Entry 6FB2 (X-ray diffraction, 2.95 A resolution); this record covers chains A and F of the 6 polymer chains in the assembly.

# Chain A
Name: DNA endonuclease I-CreI
Source organism: Chlamydomonas reinhardtii
Notes: EC 3.1.-.-
Reference sequence: P05725 (DNE1_CHLRE); residues 2-154 here = UniProt positions 2-154
Sequence (153 residues; numbered 2 to 154; the number before each row is that of its first residue):
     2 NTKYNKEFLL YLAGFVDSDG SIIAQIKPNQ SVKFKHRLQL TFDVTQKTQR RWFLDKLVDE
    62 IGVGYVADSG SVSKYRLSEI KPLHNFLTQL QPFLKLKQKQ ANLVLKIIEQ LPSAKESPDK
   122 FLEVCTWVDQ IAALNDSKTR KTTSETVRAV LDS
Construct notes: conflict Ser19 (Gly in P05725), Val33 (Tyr in P05725), Arg38 (Gln in P05725), Gln40 (Ser in P05725), Asp44 (Gln in P05725), Ala68 (Arg in P05725), Ser70 (Arg in P05725), Lys75 (Asp in P05725), Arg77 (Ile in P05725)
Curated features (UniProtKB/Swiss-Prot):
  - region: Ser138 to Thr143 (Interaction with DNA)
  - binding site (Mg(2+)): Asp20
  - mutagenesis: Asp20 (D20A/L/N: Loss of catalytic activity. Reduced affinity for DNA), Gln26 (Q26A/C: Alters the specificity of the endonuclease), Gln47 (Q47A/E/M: Loss of catalytic activity; Q47N: Strongly reduced affinity for DNA. No effect on catalytic activity), Lys98 (K98A: Strongly reduced affinity for DNA. Increased catalytic activity; K98R: Strongly reduced affinity for DNA. No effect on catalytic activity), Ser138 (S138A: Reduced affinity for DNA. No effect on catalytic activity. Reduced cleavage; when associated with M-139), Lys139 (K139M: Reduced affinity for DNA. No effect on catalytic activity. Reduced cleavage; when associated with A-138), Lys142 (K142G: Reduced affinity for DNA. No effect on catalytic activity. Reduced cleavage; when associated with G-143), Thr143 (T143G: Reduced affinity for DNA. No effect on catalytic activity. Reduced cleavage; when associated with G-142)
Ion coordination: Mn2+ site 1: Ser19 (shared with 1 residue of chain B; 1 residue of chain E; DG614(F) of chain F); Mn2+ site 2: Asp20 (shared with 1 residue of chain B; 1 residue of chain D; 1 residue of chain E; DG614(F) of chain F; 1 residue of chain G)
From the paper describing this entry:
  - catalytic residues: Asp20 (citing earlier work)

# Chain F
Molecule: 14-nt DNA strand
Sequence (14 nucleotides; each row starts with the number of its first residue):
   601 TCTGACTCCT GTGG
Ion coordination: Mn2+ site 1: DG614 (shared with Ser19(A) of chain A; 1 residue of chain B; 1 residue of chain E)

# Chain A / chain F interface
Pairs across the interface (23):
  Ser19(A) - DG614(F)  phosphate contact
  Asp20(A) - DG614(F)  phosphate contact
  Ser32(A) - DT601(F)  phosphate contact
  Ser32(A) - DC602(F)  base contact
  Val33(A) - DC602(F)  phosphate contact
  Lys34(A) - DC602(F)  hydrogen bond to the phosphate
  Arg38(A) - DT603(F)  base contact
  Arg38(A) - DG604(F)  hydrogen bond to the base
  Tyr66(A) - DA605(F)  phosphate contact
  Tyr66(A) - DC606(F)  base contact
  Ala68(A) - DT607(F)  phosphate contact
  Arg77(A) - DT607(F)  base contact
  Arg77(A) - DC608(F)  base contact
  Ser79(A) - DG604(F)  phosphate contact
  Glu80(A) - DG604(F)  phosphate contact
  Glu80(A) - DA605(F)  phosphate contact
  Ile81(A) - DG604(F)  hydrogen bond to the phosphate
  Lys116(A) - DC602(F)  salt bridge to the phosphate
  Lys116(A) - DT603(F)  salt bridge to the phosphate
  Asp137(A) - DG613(F)  sugar contact
  Lys139(A) - DT612(F)  hydrogen bond to the phosphate
  Lys139(A) - DG613(F)  salt bridge to the phosphate
  Thr140(A) - DT610(F)  base contact
Also at the interface, not in a pair above, chain A (19 interface residues in all): Asn30, Gln40, Ser70
Also at the interface, not in a pair above, chain F (13 interface residues in all): DG611

# In short
19 residues of chain A and 13 residues of chain F are in contact, with 4 hydrogen bonds and 3 salt bridges.
Among the polar pairs are Arg38(A)-DG604(F), Lys34(A)-DC602(F) and Ile81(A)-DG604(F). Curated annotation
(UniProt) lists Mg2+-binding residue Asp20(A) and 8 mutagenesis sites on chain A. The paper reports the
catalytic residue Asp20(A).
Here chain A is DNA endonuclease I-CreI (Chlamydomonas reinhardtii) and chain F is a 14-nt DNA strand. Entry
6FB2 (Crystal Structure of a Tailored I-CreI Homing Endonuclease Protein (3115 variant) in complex with its
target ...) was determined by X-ray diffraction (same publication as 6FB0, 6FB1, 6FB5, 6FB6, 6FB7, 6FB8 and
6FB9).
